Entry 2GC0 (X-ray diffraction, 2.00 A resolution); this record covers chains A and B.

# Chain A (and B)
Molecule: Glucose-6-phosphate isomerase
From: Pyrococcus furiosus
Notes: EC 5.3.1.9; chain B of this document is another copy of the same molecule, construct and numbering; everything in this record applies to it too
UniProtKB: P83194 (G6PI_PYRFU); residue numbers follow UniProt; this construct covers 1-187
Amino-acid sequence (188 residues; each row starts with the number of its first residue; numbering starts at 0):
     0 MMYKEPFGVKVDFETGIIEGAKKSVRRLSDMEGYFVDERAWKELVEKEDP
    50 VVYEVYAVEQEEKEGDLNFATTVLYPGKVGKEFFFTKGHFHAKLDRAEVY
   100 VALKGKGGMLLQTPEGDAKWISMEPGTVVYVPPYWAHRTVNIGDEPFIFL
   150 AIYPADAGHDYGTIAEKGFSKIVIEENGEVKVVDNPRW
Differences from the reference sequence: cloning artifact (0)
Bound ions: Zn2+: His-88, His-90, Glu-97, His-136 (together with 5-phospho-D-arabinohydroxamic acid)
Small-molecule neighbours: 5-phospho-D-arabinohydroxamic acid (PAN): Tyr-52, Val-54, Ala-69, Thr-71, Thr-85, Lys-86, Gly-87, His-88, His-90, Glu-97, Tyr-99, His-136, Phe-148, Ala-150, Tyr-152, His-158, Tyr-160
Swiss-Prot annotation at these positions:
  - binding site (Fe cation): His-88, His-90, Glu-97, His-136

# Chain A / chain B interface
Pairs across the interface (97):
  Met-0(A) with Tyr-133(B)
  Tyr-2(A) with Thr-112(B); Pro-113(B); Glu-114(B), hydrogen bond; Tyr-133(B), hydrophobic; Trp-134(B)
  Lys-3(A) with Tyr-129(B), hydrogen bond; Pro-131(B); Trp-134(B), hydrogen bond (backbone-side chain)
  Glu-4(A) with Lys-118(B); Pro-131(B)
  Pro-5(A) with Leu-110(B), hydrophobic; Ile-120(B); Tyr-129(B); Pro-131(B), hydrophobic; Trp-134(B)
  Phe-6(A) with Ile-120(B), hydrophobic; Val-127(B); Val-128(B); Tyr-129(B), hydrogen bond (backbone-backbone)
  Gly-7(A) with Ile-120(B); Val-127(B)
  Val-8(A) with Gly-125(B); Thr-126(B); Val-127(B), hydrogen bond (backbone-backbone)
  Lys-9(A) with Gly-125(B)
  Val-10(A) with Gly-125(B), hydrogen bond (backbone-backbone); Val-127(B), hydrophobic
  Phe-12(A) with Val-100(B), hydrophobic; Gly-125(B)
  Gln-59(A) with Tyr-129(B)
  Glu-63(A) with Glu-63(B); Arg-95(B), salt bridge
  Gly-64(A) with Asp-94(B); Arg-95(B); Ala-96(B), hydrogen bond (backbone-backbone); Pro-153(B)
  Asp-65(A) with Ala-96(B); Tyr-129(B), hydrogen bond; Pro-132(B)
  Leu-66(A) with Leu-66(B), hydrophobic; Ala-96(B); Glu-97(B); Val-98(B); Tyr-129(B); Ile-151(B)
  Phe-68(A) with Val-98(B), hydrophobic; Val-127(B), hydrophobic
  Asp-94(A) with Gly-64(B)
  Arg-95(A) with Glu-63(B), salt bridge; Gly-64(B)
  Ala-96(A) with Gly-64(B), hydrogen bond (backbone-backbone); Asp-65(B); Leu-66(B)
  Glu-97(A) with Leu-66(B)
  Val-98(A) with Leu-66(B), hydrophobic; Ile-151(B), hydrophobic
  Val-100(A) with Phe-12(B), hydrophobic; Leu-149(B), hydrophobic
  Leu-110(A) with Pro-5(B), hydrophobic
  Thr-112(A) with Tyr-2(B)
  Pro-113(A) with Tyr-2(B)
  Glu-114(A) with Met-0(B); Tyr-2(B), hydrogen bond
  Lys-118(A) with Glu-4(B); Pro-5(B)
  Ile-120(A) with Phe-6(B), hydrophobic; Gly-7(B)
  Pro-124(A) with Lys-9(B)
  Gly-125(A) with Val-8(B); Lys-9(B); Val-10(B), hydrogen bond (backbone-backbone); Phe-12(B)
  Thr-126(A) with Val-8(B)
  Val-127(A) with Phe-6(B); Gly-7(B); Val-8(B), hydrogen bond (backbone-backbone); Val-10(B), hydrophobic; Phe-68(B), hydrophobic
  Val-128(A) with Phe-6(B)
  Tyr-129(A) with Lys-3(B), hydrogen bond; Pro-5(B); Phe-6(B), hydrogen bond (backbone-backbone); Gln-59(B); Asp-65(B), hydrogen bond; Leu-66(B)
  Pro-131(A) with Lys-3(B); Glu-4(B); Pro-5(B)
  Tyr-133(A) with Tyr-2(B), hydrophobic
  Trp-134(A) with Tyr-2(B); Lys-3(B), hydrogen bond (side chain-backbone); Pro-5(B)
  Leu-149(A) with Val-100(B), hydrophobic
  Ile-151(A) with Leu-66(B); Ile-151(B), hydrophobic
  Pro-153(A) with Gly-64(B)
Other interface residues (no listed pair), chain A (46 interface residues in all): Ala-101, Leu-102, Asp-116, Pro-132, Tyr-152
Other interface residues (no listed pair), chain B (44 interface residues in all): Ala-101, Leu-102, Tyr-152

# Overview
46 residues of chain A and 44 residues of chain B are in contact, with 16 hydrogen bonds and 2 salt bridges.
Polar contacts include Glu-63(A)/Arg-95(B), Tyr-2(A)/Glu-114(B) and Lys-3(A)/Tyr-129(B). Bound to chain A:
5-phospho-D-arabinohydroxamic acid. UniProt lists 4 Fe cation-binding residues on chain A.
Chain A and chain B are both Glucose-6-phosphate isomerase (Pyrococcus furiosus); the structure, The crystal
structure of phosphoglucose isomerase from Pyrococcus furiosus in complex with
5-phospho-D-arabinonohydroxamate and zinc, was determined by X-ray diffraction, deposited together with 2GC1,
2GC2 and 2GC3.
